Entry 1SMY (X-ray diffraction, 2.70 A resolution); this record covers chains B and C of the 6 polymer chains in the assembly.

Chain B:
Protein: DNA-directed RNA polymerase alpha chain
Organism: Thermus thermophilus
Notes: EC 2.7.7.6
UniProt: Q9Z9H6 (RPOA_THETH); residue numbers follow UniProt; this construct covers 1-315
Sequence (315 residues; row label = number of the first residue in the row):
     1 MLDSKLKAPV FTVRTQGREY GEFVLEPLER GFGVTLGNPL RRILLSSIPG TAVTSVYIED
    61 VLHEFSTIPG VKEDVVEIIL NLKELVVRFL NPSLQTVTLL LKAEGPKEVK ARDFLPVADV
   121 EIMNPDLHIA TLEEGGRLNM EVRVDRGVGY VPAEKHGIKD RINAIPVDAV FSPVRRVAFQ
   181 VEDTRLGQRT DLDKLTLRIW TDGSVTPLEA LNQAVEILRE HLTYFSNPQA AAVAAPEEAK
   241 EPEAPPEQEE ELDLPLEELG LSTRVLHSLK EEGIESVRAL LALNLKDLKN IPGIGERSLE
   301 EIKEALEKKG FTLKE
Unresolved in the structure: 230-315
Ion coordination: Mg2+ site 1: Phe23, Thr196, Leu197; Mg2+ site 2: Phe65, Ser66, Asp74; Mg2+ site 3: Val71, Lys72; Mg2+ site 4: Glu77, Ile78; Mg2+ site 5 near Arg146 (its only coordinating residue here); Mg2+ site 6: Gln180, Glu182; Mg2+ site 7 near Arg185 (its only coordinating residue here); Mg2+ site 8: Asp191, Asp193; Mg2+ site 9 near Arg219 (its only coordinating residue here); Mg2+ site 10: Gln229 (shared with 1 residue of chain A)

Chain C:
Protein: DNA-directed RNA polymerase beta chain
Organism: Thermus thermophilus
Notes: EC 2.7.7.6
UniProt: Q8RQE9 (RPOB_THETH); numbering as in UniProt (aligned over 1-1119)
Sequence (1119 residues; row label = number of the first residue in the row):
     1 MEIKRFGRIR EVIPLPPLTE IQVESYRRAL QADVPPEKRE NVGIQAAFRE TFPIEEEDKG
    61 KGGLVLDFLE YRLGEPPFPQ DECREKDLTY QAPLYARLQL IHKDTGLIKE DEVFLGHIPL
   121 MTEDGSFIIN GADRVIVSQI HRSPGVYFTP DPARPGRYIA SIIPLPKRGP WIDLEVEPNG
   181 VVSMKVNKRK FPLVLLLRVL GYDQETLARE LGAYGELVQG LMDESVFAMR PEEALIRLFT
   241 LLRPGDPPKR DKAVAYVYGL IADPRRYDLG EAGRYKAEEK LGIRLSGRTL ARFEDGEFKD
   301 EVFLPTLRYL FALTAGVPGH EVDDIDHLGN RRIRTVGELM TDQFRVGLAR LARGVRERML
   361 MGSEDSLTPA KLVNSRPLEA AIREFFSRSQ LSQFKDETNP LSSLRHKRRI SALGPGGLTR
   421 ERAGFDVRDV HRTHYGRICP VETPEGANIG LITSLAAYAR VDELGFIRTP YRRVVGGVVT
   481 DEVVYMTATE EDRYTIAQAN TPLEGNRIAA ERVVARRKGE PVIVSPEEVE FMDVSPKQVF
   541 SVNTNLIPFL EHDDANRALM GSNMQTQAVP LIRAQAPVVM TGLEERVVRD SLAALYAEED
   601 GEVAKVDGNR IVVRYEDGRL VEYPLRRFYR SNQGTALDQR PRVVVGQRVR KGDLLADGPA
   661 SENGFLALGQ NVLVAIMPFD GYNFEDAIVI SEELLKRDFY TSIHIERYEI EARDTKLGPE
   721 RITRDIPHLS EAALRDLDEE GVVRIGAEVK PGDILVGRTS FKGESEPTPE ERLLRSIFGE
   781 KARDVKDTSL RVPPGEGGIV VRTVRLRRGD PGVELKPGVR EVVRVYVAQK RKLQVGDKLA
   841 NRHGNKGVVA KILPVEDMPH LPDGTPVDVI LNPLGVPSRM NLGQILETHL GLAGYFLGQR
   901 YISPIFDGAK EPEIKELLAQ AFEVYFGKRK GEGFGVDKRE VEVLRRAEKL GLVTPGKTPE
   961 EQLKELFLQG KVVLYDGRTG EPIEGPIVVG QMFIMKLYHM VEDKMHARST GPYSLITQQP
  1021 LGGKAQFGGQ RFGEMEVWAL EAYGAAHTLQ EMLTLKSDDI EGRNAAYEAI IKGEDVPEPS
  1081 VPESFRVLVK ELQALALDVQ TLDEKDNPVD IFEGLASKR
Ion coordination: Mg2+ site 1 near Arg10 (its only coordinating residue here); Mg2+ site 2: Glu20, Arg28; Mg2+ site 3 near Gln80 (its only coordinating residue here); Mg2+ site 4 near Asp81 (its only coordinating residue here); Mg2+ site 5 near Lys103 (its only coordinating residue here); Mg2+ site 6 near Arg142 (its only coordinating residue here); Mg2+ site 7: Pro150, Asp151, Pro152; Mg2+ site 8: Leu165, Arg265; Mg2+ site 9: Lys167, Arg168; Mg2+ site 10: Glu177, Asn179; Mg2+ site 11: Leu200, Phe298, Asp300; Mg2+ site 12 near Arg292 (its only coordinating residue here); 43 more Mg2+ sites not listed

Interface between chain B and chain C:
Residue-residue contacts (6; chain B residue first):
  Arg30(B) - Glu692(C)  salt bridge
  Arg30(B) - Pro854(C)
  Arg30(B) - Glu856(C)
  Val34(B) - Arg978(C)
  Asn38(B) - Thr979(C)  hydrogen bond
  Arg42(B) - Glu981(C)  salt bridge

Summary:
The interface between chain B and chain C involves 4 residues on one side and 6 on the other; the contacts
include 1 hydrogen bond and 2 salt bridges. Among the polar pairs are Arg30(B)-Glu692(C), Arg42(B)-Glu981(C)
and Asn38(B)-Thr979(C).
Chain B is DNA-directed RNA polymerase alpha chain and chain C is DNA-directed RNA polymerase beta chain, both
from Thermus thermophilus; the structure, Structural basis for transcription regulation by alarmone ppGpp, was
determined by X-ray diffraction.
